Entry 1JH0 (X-ray diffraction, 3.50 A resolution); this record covers chains L and H of the 3 polymer chains in the assembly.

[Chain L]
Molecule: Photosynthetic Reaction Center L subunit
Source organism: Rhodobacter sphaeroides
UniProt: P02954 (RCEL_RHOSH); residues 1-281 here = UniProt positions 1-281
Amino-acid sequence (281 residues; row label = number of the first residue in the row):
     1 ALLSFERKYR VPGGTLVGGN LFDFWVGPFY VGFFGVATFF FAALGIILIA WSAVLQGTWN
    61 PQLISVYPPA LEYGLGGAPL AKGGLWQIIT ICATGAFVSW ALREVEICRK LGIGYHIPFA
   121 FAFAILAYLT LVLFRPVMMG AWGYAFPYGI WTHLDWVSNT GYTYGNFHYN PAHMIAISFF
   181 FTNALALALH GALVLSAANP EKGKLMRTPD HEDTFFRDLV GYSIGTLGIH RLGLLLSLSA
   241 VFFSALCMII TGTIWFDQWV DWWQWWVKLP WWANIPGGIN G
Not modelled in the structure: 281
Construct notes: engineered mutation Leu-205 (Glu in P02954)
Ion coordination: Fe ion: His-190, His-230 (shared with 3 residues of chain M)
Ligand contacts:
  - bacteriochlorophyll a (BCL), molecule 1: Ile-46, Phe-97, Tyr-128, Leu-131, Phe-146, Ile-150, Trp-151, His-153, Leu-154, Trp-156, Val-157
  - bacteriochlorophyll a (BCL), molecule 2: Phe-97, Phe-121, Ala-124, Ile-125, Ala-127, Tyr-128, Leu-131, Trp-156, Val-157, Ser-158, Thr-160, Gly-161, Tyr-162, Asn-166, Phe-167, His-168, His-173, Ala-176, Ile-177, Phe-180, Phe-181, Val-241, Ser-244, Ala-245, Cys-247, Met-248
  - bacteriochlorophyll a (BCL), molecule 3: Val-157, Tyr-162, Phe-181
  - bacteriochlorophyll a (BCL), molecule 4: His-168, His-173, Met-174, Ile-177, Ser-178, Phe-181, Thr-182
  - bacteriopheophytin a (BPH), molecule 1: Phe-41, Ala-42, Gly-45, Ile-46, Ala-93, Ala-96, Phe-97, Trp-100, Glu-104, Ile-117, Ala-120, Phe-121, Phe-123, Ala-124, Tyr-128, Phe-146, Pro-147, Tyr-148, Gly-149, Ile-150, His-153, Ser-237, Leu-238, Val-241
  - bacteriopheophytin a (BPH), molecule 2: Phe-181, Ala-184, Leu-185, Ala-188, Leu-189, Phe-216, Leu-219, Val-220
  - ubiquinone-10 (U10): Phe-29, Tyr-30, Gly-35, Thr-38, Phe-39, Trp-100, Arg-103

[Chain H]
Molecule: Photosynthetic Reaction Center H subunit
Source organism: Rhodobacter sphaeroides
UniProt: P11846 (RCEH_RHOSH); residue numbers follow UniProt; this construct covers 1-260
Amino-acid sequence (260 residues; row label = number of the first residue in the row):
     1 MVGVTAFGNF DLASLAIYSF WIFLAGLIYY LQTENMREGY PLENEDGTPA ANQGPFPLPK
    61 PKTFILPHGR GTLTVPGPES EDRPIALART AVSEGFPHAP TGDPMKDGVG PASWVARRDL
   121 PELDGHGHNK IKPMKAAAGF HVSAGKNPIG LPVRGCDLEI AGKVVDIWVD IPEQMARFLE
   181 VELKDGSTRL LPMQMVKVQS NRVHVNALSS DLFAGIPTIK SPTEVTLLEE DKICGYVAGG
   241 LMYAAPKRKS VVAAMLAEYA
Not modelled in the structure: 1-10, 249-260

[Chain L / chain H interface]
Residue-residue contacts (57; chain L residue first):
  Ala-1(L) / Glu-43(H)  hydrogen bond (backbone-backbone)
  Ala-1(L) / Ala-50(H)
  Leu-2(L) / Leu-42(H)
  Leu-2(L) / Glu-43(H)  hydrogen bond (backbone-backbone)
  Leu-3(L) / Gly-39(H)
  Leu-3(L) / Tyr-40(H)  hydrophobic
  Leu-3(L) / Leu-42(H)  hydrophobic
  Ser-4(L) / Gly-39(H)  hydrogen bond (backbone-backbone)
  Ser-4(L) / Glu-79(H)  hydrogen bond
  Ser-4(L) / Glu-81(H)
  Phe-5(L) / Gly-39(H)
  Phe-5(L) / Glu-81(H)
  Arg-7(L) / Glu-45(H)
  Arg-7(L) / Leu-87(H)
  Arg-7(L) / Ala-88(H)
  Arg-7(L) / Arg-89(H)
  Arg-7(L) / His-98(H)  hydrogen bond
  Lys-8(L) / Glu-81(H)  salt bridge
  Lys-8(L) / Leu-87(H)
  Lys-8(L) / Val-109(H)
  Lys-8(L) / Gly-110(H)  hydrogen bond (backbone-backbone)
  Lys-8(L) / Ser-113(H)  hydrogen bond (backbone-side chain)
  Tyr-9(L) / Gly-110(H)
  Tyr-9(L) / Ser-113(H)
  Arg-10(L) / Pro-97(H)
  Arg-10(L) / His-98(H)  hydrogen bond (backbone-backbone)
  Val-11(L) / His-98(H)
  Val-11(L) / Gly-110(H)
  Val-11(L) / Pro-111(H)
  Val-11(L) / Tyr-243(H)
  Pro-12(L) / Pro-97(H)  hydrophobic
  Pro-12(L) / His-98(H)
  Pro-12(L) / Met-242(H)
  Gly-14(L) / Met-242(H)
  Asp-23(L) / Pro-97(H)
  Phe-24(L) / Gly-95(H)
  Trp-25(L) / Gly-95(H)  hydrogen bond (backbone-backbone)
  Trp-25(L) / Pro-97(H)
  Arg-109(L) / Met-242(H)
  Lys-110(L) / Pro-111(H)
  Lys-110(L) / Met-242(H)
  Gly-112(L) / Pro-111(H)
  Ala-198(L) / Phe-64(H)
  Asn-199(L) / Lys-62(H)  hydrogen bond
  Gly-203(L) / Ile-65(H)
  Lys-204(L) / Ile-65(H)
  Leu-205(L) / Ile-65(H)  hydrophobic
  Leu-205(L) / Pro-67(H)  hydrophobic
  Met-206(L) / Phe-64(H)  hydrophobic
  Met-206(L) / Ile-65(H)  hydrogen bond (backbone-backbone)
  Met-206(L) / Pro-67(H)
  Thr-208(L) / Gly-125(H)
  Asp-210(L) / Asp-124(H)
  Asp-210(L) / Gly-125(H)  hydrogen bond (side chain-backbone)
  Asp-210(L) / Pro-172(H)
  Asp-213(L) / Glu-173(H)
  Thr-226(L) / Glu-173(H)  hydrogen bond
Other interface residues (no listed pair), chain L (32 interface residues in all): Gly-13, Leu-111, Pro-209, Leu-227
Other interface residues (no listed pair), chain H (43 interface residues in all): Glu-38, Leu-66, His-68, Arg-83, Ile-85, Glu-94, Phe-96, Ala-99, Pro-100, Trp-114, Val-115, Lys-130, Met-175, Ala-238, Leu-241

[Overview]
32 residues of chain L face 43 of chain H across their interface, with 13 hydrogen bonds and 1 salt bridge.
Among the polar pairs are Lys-8(L)/Glu-81(H), Ser-4(L)/Glu-79(H) and Arg-7(L)/His-98(H). Chain L binds 4
copies of bacteriochlorophyll a, bacteriopheophytin a and ubiquinone-10.
Chain L is Photosynthetic Reaction Center L subunit and chain H is Photosynthetic Reaction Center H subunit,
both from Rhodobacter sphaeroides; the structure, Photosynthetic Reaction Center Mutant With Glu L 205
Replaced to Leu, was determined by X-ray diffraction, deposited together with 1JGW, 1JGX, 1JGY and 1JGZ.
